4KMD - chains A and B; structure by X-ray diffraction, 1.70 A resolution.

Chain A:
Molecule: Sufu
Source organism: Homo sapiens
Reference sequence: Q9UMX1 (SUFU_HUMAN); residue numbers follow UniProt; this construct covers 1-285, 346-484
Amino-acid sequence (444 residues; row label = number of the first residue in the row; note: 60 numbers in that range are skipped by the numbering (no residue carries them; nothing is unmodelled there); numbers below 1 keep their minus sign (Met-19 is residue -19)):
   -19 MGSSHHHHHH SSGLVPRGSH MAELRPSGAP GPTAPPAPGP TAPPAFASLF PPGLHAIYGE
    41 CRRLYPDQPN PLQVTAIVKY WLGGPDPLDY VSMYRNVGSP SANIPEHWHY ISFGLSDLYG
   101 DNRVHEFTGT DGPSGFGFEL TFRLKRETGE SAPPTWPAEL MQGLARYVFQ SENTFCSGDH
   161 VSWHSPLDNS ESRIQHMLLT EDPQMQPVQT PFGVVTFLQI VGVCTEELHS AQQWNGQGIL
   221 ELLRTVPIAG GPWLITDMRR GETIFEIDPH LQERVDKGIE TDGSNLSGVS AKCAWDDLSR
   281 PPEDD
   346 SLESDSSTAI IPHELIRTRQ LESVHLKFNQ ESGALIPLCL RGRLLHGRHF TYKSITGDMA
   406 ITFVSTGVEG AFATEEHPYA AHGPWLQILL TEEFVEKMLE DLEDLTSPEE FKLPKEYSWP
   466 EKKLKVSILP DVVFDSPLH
Unresolved in the structure: -19 to 27, 279-285, 346-358, 451-456, 481-484
Construct notes: expression tag (-19 to 0)
Curated features (UniProtKB/Swiss-Prot):
  - cross-link: Lys257 (Glycyl lysine isopeptide (Lys-Gly) (interchain with G-Cter in ubiquitin))
  - natural variant: His176 (H176R: In JBTS32), Ile406 (I406T: In JBTS32)
  - mutagenesis: Glu106 (E106A: No effect on down-regulation of GLI1 activity), Asp111 (D111A: No effect on down-regulation of GLI1 activity), Thr128 (T128A/D: No effect on down-regulation of GLI1 activity), Tyr147 (Y147R: Impairs interaction with GLI1 and GLI2. Abolishes interaction with GLI1 and GLI2; when associated with R-159 and R-380), Glu152 (E152A: No effect on down-regulation of GLI1 activity), Asp159 (D159A: Abolishes down-regulation of GLI1 activity. Has only slight effect on GLI1 binding; D159R: Impairs interaction with GLI1 and GLI2. Abolishes interaction with GLI1 and GLI2 ...), Glu181 (E181A: No effect on down-regulation of GLI1 activity), Glu221 (E221A: No effect on down-regulation of GLI1 activity), Lys257 (K257R: Abolishes ubiquitination by the SCF(FBXL17) complex), Asp262 (D262A: No effect on down-regulation of GLI1 activity), Leu380 (L380R: Impairs interaction with GLI1 and GLI2. Abolishes interaction with GLI1 and GLI2; when associated with R-147 and R-159)
  - modified residue: Ser346 (Phosphoserine), Ser352 (Phosphoserine), Thr353 (Phosphothreonine), Ser481 (Phosphoserine)
From the paper describing this entry:
  - mutagenesis - Y147R, Y147R/F155A (Kd 5 uM), F155A, D159R, L380R: decreased binding to hGli1 (97-143)
  - mutagenesis - Y147R/D159R/L380R, Y147R/F155A/D159A/L380R, Y147R/F155A/D159R/L380R: abolished binding to hGli1 (97-143)
  - mutagenesis - Y147R/D159R/L380R, D159R, L380R: decreased binding to mGli2
  - mutagenesis - Y147R/D159R/L380R, D159R, L380R: abolished localization to FL Gli2
  - mutagenesis - Y147R/D159R/L380R, D159R, L380R: decreased stability in response to mGli2
  - mutagenesis - Y147R/D159R/L380R, D159R, L380R: increased signaling in response to hGli1

Chain B:
Molecule: Zinc finger protein GLI1
Reference sequence: P08151 (GLI1_HUMAN); residues 112-128 here = UniProt positions 112-128
Amino-acid sequence (17 residues; each row starts with the number of its first residue):
   112 SRCTSPGGSY GHLSIGT
Unresolved in the structure: 112-118
Curated features (UniProtKB/Swiss-Prot):
  - region: Ser120 to Leu124 (Interaction with SUFU)
From the paper describing this entry:
  - mutagenesis - G122A/H123A/L124D: decreased binding to Sufu (chain A)

Interface between chain A and chain B:
Contacting residue pairs (42; chain A residue first):
  Tyr147(A) with His123(B), hydrogen bond; Ile126(B), hydrophobic
  Thr154(A) with His123(B)
  Phe155(A) with His123(B)
  Gly158(A) with Ser120(B), hydrogen bond (backbone-side chain)
  Asp159(A) with Ser120(B); Tyr121(B), hydrogen bond (side chain-backbone); His123(B), salt bridge
  His160(A) with Tyr121(B), hydrogen bond (backbone-backbone); Gly122(B); His123(B), hydrogen bond (backbone-backbone); Leu124(B)
  Val161(A) with His123(B); Ile126(B), hydrophobic
  Ser162(A) with His123(B), hydrogen bond (backbone-backbone); Leu124(B); Ser125(B), hydrogen bond (side chain-backbone); Ile126(B)
  Trp163(A) with Ile126(B), hydrophobic; Gly127(B)
  His164(A) with Ser125(B)
  Asn265(A) with Gly119(B); Ser120(B), hydrogen bond (backbone-backbone)
  Leu266(A) with Ser120(B); Tyr121(B); Gly122(B)
  Ser267(A) with Gly119(B); Ser120(B), hydrogen bond (backbone-backbone)
  Gly268(A) with Ser120(B); Tyr121(B); Gly122(B), hydrogen bond (backbone-backbone)
  Val269(A) with Tyr121(B), hydrogen bond (backbone-side chain); Gly122(B); Leu124(B), hydrophobic
  Ser270(A) with Tyr121(B), hydrogen bond (backbone-side chain); Gly122(B), hydrogen bond (backbone-backbone); Leu124(B), hydrogen bond (backbone-backbone)
  Ala271(A) with Leu124(B), hydrophobic
  Glu376(A) with Leu124(B); Ser125(B), hydrogen bond
  Leu380(A) with Leu124(B), hydrophobic
  Lys398(A) with Tyr121(B)
Interface residues without a listed pair, chain A (23 interface residues in all): Leu144, Asn153, Gln212
From the paper, about this interface:
  - residue pairs: Tyr147(A)-His123(B) (hydrogen bond), Asp159(A)-His123(B) (hydrogen bond), Val269(A)-Leu124(B) (hydrophobic contact), Ala271(A)-Leu124(B) (hydrophobic contact), Leu380(A)-Leu124(B) (hydrophobic contact)
  - interface residues, chain B: Ser120(B), Tyr121(B), Gly122(B), Ser125(B), Ile126(B), Gly127(B)

Summary:
Chain A and chain B form an interface of 23 and 9 residues respectively; the contacts include 15 hydrogen
bonds and 1 salt bridge. Polar pairs include Asp159(A)-His123(B), Tyr147(A)-His123(B) and Gly158(A)-Ser120(B).
The authors report hydrogen bonds between Tyr147(A) and His123(B) and Asp159(A) and His123(B); hydrophobic
contacts between Val269(A) and Leu124(B), Ala271(A) and Leu124(B) and Leu380(A) and Leu124(B). From the paper:
Y147R, Y147R/F155A and F155A of chain A, among others, reduce binding to hGli1 (97-143); interface residues
Ser120(B), Tyr121(B) and Gly122(B) among others; 9 substitutions were tested in all.
Here chain A is Sufu (Homo sapiens) and chain B is Zinc finger protein GLI1. Entry 4KMD (Crystal structure of
Sufud60-Gli1p) was determined by X-ray diffraction, deposited together with 4KM8, 4KM9, 4KMA and 4KMH.
